7W0A - chains F and E of the 8 polymer chains in the assembly; structure by electron microscopy, 3.12 A resolution.

# Chain F
Protein: Loquacious, isoform D
From: Drosophila melanogaster
UniProt: M9MRT5 (M9MRT5_DROME); residues 1-359 here = UniProt positions 1-359
Chain sequence (359 residues; each row starts with the number of its first residue):
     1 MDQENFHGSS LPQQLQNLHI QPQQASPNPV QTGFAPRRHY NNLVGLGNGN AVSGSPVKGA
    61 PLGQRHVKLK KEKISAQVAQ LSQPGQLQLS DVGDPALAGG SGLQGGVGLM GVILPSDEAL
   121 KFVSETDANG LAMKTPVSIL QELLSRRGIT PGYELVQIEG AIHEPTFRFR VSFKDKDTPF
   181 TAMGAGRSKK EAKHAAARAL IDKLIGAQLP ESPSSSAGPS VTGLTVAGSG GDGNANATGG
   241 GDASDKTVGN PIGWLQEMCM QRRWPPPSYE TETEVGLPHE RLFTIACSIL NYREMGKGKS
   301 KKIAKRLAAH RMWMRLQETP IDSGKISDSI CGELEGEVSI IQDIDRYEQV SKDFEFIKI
Unresolved in the structure: 1-343

# Chain E
Protein: Dicer-2, isoform A
From: Drosophila melanogaster
Notes: EC 3.1.21.1, 3.1.26.-, 3.1.26.3, 3.6.1.3
UniProt: A1ZAW0 (A1ZAW0_DROME); residues 1-1722 here = UniProt positions 1-1722
Chain sequence (1722 residues; row label = number of the first residue in the row):
     1 MEDVEIKPRG YQLRLVDHLT KSNGIVYLPT GSGKTFVAIL VLKRFSQDFD KPIESGGKRA
    61 LFMCNTVELA RQQAMAVRRC TNFKVGFYVG EQGVDDWTRG MWSDEIKKNQ VLVGTAQVFL
   121 DMVTQTYVAL SSLSVVIIDE CHHGTGHHPF REFMRLFTIA NQTKLPRVVG LTGVLIKGNE
   181 ITNVATKLKE LEITYRGNII TVSDTKEMEN VMLYATKPTE VMVSFPHQEQ VLTVTRLISA
   241 EIEKFYVSLD LMNIGVQPIR RSKSLQCLRD PSKKSFVKQL FNDFLYQMKE YGIYAASIAI
   301 ISLIVEFDIK RRQAETLSVK LMHRTALTLC EKIRHLLVQK LQDMTYDDDD DNVNTEEVIM
   361 NFSTPKVQRF LMSLKVSFAD KDPKDICCLV FVERRYTCKC IYGLLLNYIQ STPELRNVLT
   421 PQFMVGRNNI SPDFESVLER KWQKSAIQQF RDGNANLMIC SSVLEEGIDV QACNHVFILD
   481 PVKTFNMYVQ SKGRARTTEA KFVLFTADKE REKTIQQIYQ YRKAHNDIAE YLKDRVLEKT
   541 EPELYEIKGH FQDDIDPFTN ENGAVLLPNN ALAILHRYCQ TIPTDAFGFV IPWFHVLQED
   601 ERDRIFGVSA KGKHVISINM PVNCMLRDTI YSDPMDNVKT AKISAAFKAC KVLYSLGELN
   661 ERFVPKTLKE RVASIADVHF EHWNKYGDSV TATVNKADKS KDRTYKTECP LEFYDALPRV
   721 GEICYAYEIF LEPQFESCEY TEHMYLNLQT PRNYAILLRN KLPRLAEMPL FSNQGKLHVR
   781 VANAPLEVII QNSEQLELLH QFHGMVFRDI LKIWHPFFVL DRRSKENSYL VVPLILGAGE
   841 QKCFDWELMT NFRRLPQSHG SNVQQREQQP APRPEDFEGK IVTQWYANYD KPMLVTKVHR
   901 ELTPLSYMEK NQQDKTYYEF TMSKYGNRIG DVVHKDKFMI EVRDLTEQLT FYVHNRGKFN
   961 AKSKAKMKVI LIPELCFNFN FPGDLWLKLI FLPSILNRMY FLLHAEALRK RFNTYLNLHL
  1021 LPFNGTDYMP RPLEIDYSLK RNVDPLGNVI PTEDIEEPKS LLEPMPTKSI EASVANLEIT
  1081 EFENPWQKYM EPVDLSRNLL STYPVELDYY YHFSVGNVCE MNEMDFEDKE YWAKNQFHMP
  1141 TGNIYGNRTP AKTNANVPAL MPSKPTVRGK VKPLLILQKT VSKEHITPAE QGEFLAAITA
  1201 SSAADVFDME RLEILGNSFL KLSATLYLAS KYSDWNEGTL TEVKSKLVSN RNLLFCLIDA
  1261 DIPKTLNTIQ FTPRYTWLPP GISLPHNVLA LWRENPEFAK IIGPHNLRDL ALGDEESLVK
  1321 GNCSDINYNR FVEGCRANGQ SFYAGADFSS EVNFCVGLVT IPNKVIADTL EALLGVIVKN
  1381 YGLQHAFKML EYFKICRADI DKPLTQLLNL ELGGKKMRAN VNTTEIDGFL INHYYLEKNL
  1441 GYTFKDRRYL LQALTHPSYP TNRITGSYQE LEFIGNAILD FLISAYIFEN NTKMNPGALT
  1501 DLRSALVNNT TLACICVRHR LHFFILAENA KLSEIISKFV NFQESQGHRV TNYVRILLEE
  1561 ADVQPTPLDL DDELDMTELP HANKCISQEA EKGVPPKGEF NMSTNVDVPK ALGDVLEALI
  1621 AAVYLDCRDL QRTWEVIFNL FEPELQEFTR KVPINHIRQL VEHKHAKPVF SSPIVEGETV
  1681 MVSCQFTCME KTIKVYGFGS NKDQAKLSAA KHALQQLSKC DA
Unresolved in the structure: 1, 1043-1168, 1555-1604, 1656-1722
Construct notes: engineered mutation Asn1217 (Asp in A1ZAW0), Asn1476 (Asp in A1ZAW0)
From the paper describing this entry:
  - binding site for the 31-nt RNA strand: Lys310, Gln580, Lys642
  - mutagenesis - D1217N/D1476N: abolished catalytic activity

# Interface between chain F and chain E
Pairs across the interface (47):
  Ile344(F) with Gln230(E); Val231(E)
  Asp345(F) with Lys340(E), salt bridge
  Arg346(F) with Leu232(E); Lys340(E); Asn361(E), hydrogen bond (side chain-backbone); Phe362(E)
  Tyr347(F) with Gln228(E); Leu232(E); Gly292(E); Ile293(E); Asn361(E); Phe362(E); Ser363(E); Thr364(E); Gln368(E)
  Glu348(F) with Gln228(E); Gln368(E)
  Gln349(F) with Met360(E), hydrogen bond (side chain-backbone); Asn361(E); Gln368(E)
  Val350(F) with Pro226(E), hydrophobic; Pro365(E), hydrophobic; Gln368(E); Arg369(E); Met372(E), hydrophobic
  Ser351(F) with Arg369(E), hydrogen bond (backbone-side chain); Met372(E)
  Lys352(F) with Met372(E)
  Phe354(F) with Val223(E), hydrophobic; Arg369(E); Met372(E), hydrophobic; Ser373(E)
  Glu355(F) with Met222(E)
  Phe356(F) with Val221(E), hydrophobic; Met222(E); Val223(E), hydrophobic
  Ile357(F) with Val221(E); Met222(E), hydrogen bond (backbone-backbone); Arg511(E)
  Lys358(F) with Thr219(E), hydrogen bond
  Ile359(F) with Glu220(E), hydrogen bond (backbone-backbone); Val221(E); Met222(E), hydrophobic; Ile518(E), hydrophobic; Tyr519(E); Arg522(E), hydrogen bond (backbone-side chain)
Interface residues without a listed pair, chain E (33 interface residues in all): Met288, Val376, Ser377, Val503, Leu504, Ile515
Interface features reported in the paper:
  - hot spots on chain F (mutagenesis) - Y347A, F356D, I359D: decreased binding to Dicer-2, isoform A (chain E)

# Summary
15 residues of chain F face 33 of chain E across their interface; the contacts include 7 hydrogen bonds and 1
salt bridge. Polar contacts include Asp345(F)-Lys340(E), Arg346(F)-Asn361(E) and Gln349(F)-Met360(E). The
paper reports a binding site for the 31-nt RNA strand at Lys310(E), Gln580(E) and Lys642(E); Y347A, F356D and
I359D of chain F reduce binding to Dicer-2, isoform A (chain E).
Chain F is Loquacious, isoform D and chain E is Dicer-2, isoform A, both from Drosophila melanogaster; the
structure, dmDicer2-LoqsPD-dsRNA Dimer status, was determined by electron microscopy (same publication as
7W0B, 7W0C, 7W0D, 7W0E and 7W0F).
